PDB entry 4F5V | X-ray diffraction, 2.27 A resolution | chain A

Chain A:
Molecule: Serum albumin
Source organism: Oryctolagus cuniculus
Notes: fragment: mature form of albumin
Reference sequence: G1U9S2 (G1U9S2_RABIT); residues 1-584 here correspond to UniProt positions 25-608 (UniProt number = residue number + 24)
Sequence (584 residues; row label = number of the first residue in the row):
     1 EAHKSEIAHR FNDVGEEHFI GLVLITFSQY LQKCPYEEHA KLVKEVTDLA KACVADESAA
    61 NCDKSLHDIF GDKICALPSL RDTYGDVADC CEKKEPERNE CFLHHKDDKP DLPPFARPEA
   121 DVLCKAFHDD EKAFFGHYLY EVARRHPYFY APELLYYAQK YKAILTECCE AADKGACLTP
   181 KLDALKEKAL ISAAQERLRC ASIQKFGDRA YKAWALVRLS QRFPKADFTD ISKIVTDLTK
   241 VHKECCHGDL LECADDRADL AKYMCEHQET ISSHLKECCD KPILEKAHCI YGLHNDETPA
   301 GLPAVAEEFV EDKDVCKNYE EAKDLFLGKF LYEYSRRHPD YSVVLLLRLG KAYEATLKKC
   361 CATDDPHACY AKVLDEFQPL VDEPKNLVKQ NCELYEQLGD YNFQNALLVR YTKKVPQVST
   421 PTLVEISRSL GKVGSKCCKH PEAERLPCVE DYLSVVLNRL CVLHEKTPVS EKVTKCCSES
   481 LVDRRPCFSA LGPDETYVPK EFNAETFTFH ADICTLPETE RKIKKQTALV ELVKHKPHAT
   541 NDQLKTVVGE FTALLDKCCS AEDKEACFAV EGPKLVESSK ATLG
Cystine bridges: Cys53-Cys62, Cys75-Cys91, Cys90-Cys101, Cys124-Cys169, Cys168-Cys177, Cys200-Cys246, Cys245-Cys253, Cys265-Cys279, Cys278-Cys289, Cys316-Cys361, Cys360-Cys369, Cys392-Cys438, Cys437-Cys448, Cys461-Cys477, Cys476-Cys487, Cys514-Cys559, Cys558-Cys567

Summary:
Chain A is Serum albumin (Oryctolagus cuniculus); the structure, Crystal Structure of Leporine Serum Albumin,
was determined by X-ray diffraction, deposited together with 4F5S, 4F5T and 4F5U.
